Entry 7FD4 (electron microscopy, 2.40 A resolution); this record covers chains E and F of the 7 polymer chains in the assembly.

Chain E (and F):
Name: Lon protease
Organism: Meiothermus taiwanensis
Notes: EC 3.4.21.53; chain F of this document is another copy of the same molecule, construct and numbering; everything in this record applies to it too
Reference sequence: A0A059VAZ3 (A0A059VAZ3_9DEIN); residues 1-793 here = UniProt positions 1-793
Amino-acid sequence (793 residues; row label = number of the first residue in the row):
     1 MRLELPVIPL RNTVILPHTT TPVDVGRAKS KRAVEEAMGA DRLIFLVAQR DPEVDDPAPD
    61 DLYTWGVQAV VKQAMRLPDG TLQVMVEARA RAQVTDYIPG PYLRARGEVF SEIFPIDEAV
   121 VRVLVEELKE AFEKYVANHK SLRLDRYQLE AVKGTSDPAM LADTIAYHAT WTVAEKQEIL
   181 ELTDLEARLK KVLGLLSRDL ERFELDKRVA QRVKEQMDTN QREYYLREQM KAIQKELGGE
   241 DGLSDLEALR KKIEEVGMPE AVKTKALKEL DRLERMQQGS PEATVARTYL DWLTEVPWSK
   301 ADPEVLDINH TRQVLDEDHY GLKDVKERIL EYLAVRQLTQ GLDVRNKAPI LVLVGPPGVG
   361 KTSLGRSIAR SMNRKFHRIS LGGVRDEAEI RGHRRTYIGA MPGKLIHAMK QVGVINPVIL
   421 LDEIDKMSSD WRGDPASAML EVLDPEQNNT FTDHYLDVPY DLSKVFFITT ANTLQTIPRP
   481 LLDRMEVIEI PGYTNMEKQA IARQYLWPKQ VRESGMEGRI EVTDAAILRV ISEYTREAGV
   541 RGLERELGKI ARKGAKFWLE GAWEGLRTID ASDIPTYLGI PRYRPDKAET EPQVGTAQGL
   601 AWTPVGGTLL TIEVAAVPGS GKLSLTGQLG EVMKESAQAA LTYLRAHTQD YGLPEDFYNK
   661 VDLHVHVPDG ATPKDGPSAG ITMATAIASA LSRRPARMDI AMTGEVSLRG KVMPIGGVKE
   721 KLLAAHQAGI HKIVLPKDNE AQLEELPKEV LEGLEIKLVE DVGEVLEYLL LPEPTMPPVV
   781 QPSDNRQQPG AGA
Disordered / not traced: 1, 781-793
Covalent attachments: compound 4KZ linked to Ser678
Ligand contacts:
  - 4KZ (N-[(1R)-1-(dihydroxyboranyl)-2-phenylethyl]-Nalpha-(pyrazin-2-ylcarbonyl)-L-phenylalaninamide): Ala601, Trp602, Thr603, Thr608, Leu610, Met633, Thr672, Pro673, Lys674, Asp675, Gly676, Pro677, Ala679, Gly716, Lys721
  - ADP (adenosine-5'-diphosphate): Asp318, His319, Tyr320, Leu322, Pro356, Pro357, Gly358, Val359, Gly360, Lys361, Thr362, Ser363, Tyr493, Ile501, Tyr505, Lys509, Val540, Glu544
Reported in the primary citation:
  - self-association interface (contacts with another copy of this molecule): Met230, Leu237
  - binding site for Alpha-S1-casein: Tyr224, Tyr397, Ile398, Trp431
  - mutagenesis - M217A, M217S, Y224H, Y224I, Y224L, Y225A, Y225S: abolished catalytic activity
  - mutagenesis - M217L, M217Y, Q221A, Y224F, Y224M, Y224W, Y225L: unchanged catalytic activity
  - mutagenesis - Y224A, Y224S: abolished catalytic activity on Ig2 and alpha-casein

How chain E and chain F interact:
Pairs across the interface (53):
  Leu243(E) with Lys268(F)
  Ser280(E) with Thr396(F), hydrogen bond (backbone-side chain)
  Pro281(E) with Thr396(F)
  Thr284(E) with Thr396(F)
  Gly383(E) with Ser429(F); Asp434(F)
  His393(E) with Arg432(F)
  Trp431(E) with Trp431(F), hydrophobic
  Arg432(E) with Arg432(F)
  Arg512(E) with Asp343(F)
  Glu513(E) with Asp343(F); Lys347(F)
  Ser514(E) with Val335(F); Thr339(F)
  Gly515(E) with Thr339(F)
  Arg545(E) with Met485(F)
  Lys549(E) with Glu486(F)
  Arg552(E) with Val335(F); Pro349(F); Glu486(F), salt bridge
  Lys553(E) with Glu331(F), salt bridge
  Ala555(E) with Val335(F), hydrophobic; Leu338(F), hydrophobic
  Lys556(E) with Glu327(F), salt bridge; Glu331(F)
  Leu559(E) with Ala334(F); Gln337(F)
  Glu560(E) with Ile308(F)
  Ile580(E) with Ala741(F); Glu744(F)
  Arg584(E) with Pro714(F); Asp738(F), hydrogen bond (side chain-backbone); Asn739(F); Gln742(F)
  Glu613(E) with Ser707(F); Leu708(F), hydrogen bond (side chain-backbone); Arg709(F), salt bridge
  Ala615(E) with Thr642(F)
  Pro618(E) with Tyr658(F)
  Gly619(E) with Tyr658(F)
  Thr626(E) with Gln638(F)
  Gly627(E) with Glu635(F), hydrogen bond (backbone-side chain)
  Gln628(E) with Val632(F); Glu635(F), hydrogen bond (backbone-side chain)
  Asp662(E) with Arg645(F), salt bridge
  His664(E) with Gln638(F); Ala639(F); Thr642(F), hydrogen bond; Leu708(F)
  His666(E) with Leu708(F)
  Asp669(E) with Glu705(F)
  Gly670(E) with Val632(F); Glu705(F), hydrogen bond (backbone-side chain)
Interface residues without a listed pair, chain E (47 interface residues in all): Gly279, Ser380, Asp386, Glu389, Tyr397, Met516, Arg519, Pro581, Glu589, Thr611, Val617, Pro668, Ala671
Interface residues without a listed pair, chain F (47 interface residues in all): Glu282, Leu330, Tyr332, Leu342, Pro480, Leu482, Glu631, Ala646, Pro677, Val706, Met713

Overview:
Chain E and chain F each contribute 47 residues to their interface; the contacts include 7 hydrogen bonds and
5 salt bridges. Among the polar pairs are Arg552(E)-Glu486(F), Lys553(E)-Glu331(F) and Lys556(E)-Glu327(F).
From the paper: a binding site for Alpha-S1-casein at Tyr224(E), Tyr397(E) and Ile398(E) among others; M217A,
M217S and Y224H of chain E, among others, abolish catalytic activity; 16 substitutions were tested in all.
Chain E and chain F are both Lon protease (Meiothermus taiwanensis); the structure, A complete
three-dimensional structure of the Lon protease translocating a protein substrate (conformation 1), was
determined by electron microscopy (same publication as 7FD5).
